Entry 6M1H (electron microscopy, 3.60 A resolution); this record covers chains A and E of the 6 polymer chains in the assembly.

[Chain A]
Molecule: Pituitary adenylate cyclase-activating polypeptide type I receptor
Source organism: Homo sapiens
Sequence (410 residues; each row starts with the number of its first residue; note: 21 numbers in that range are skipped by the numbering (no residue carries them; nothing is unmodelled there)):
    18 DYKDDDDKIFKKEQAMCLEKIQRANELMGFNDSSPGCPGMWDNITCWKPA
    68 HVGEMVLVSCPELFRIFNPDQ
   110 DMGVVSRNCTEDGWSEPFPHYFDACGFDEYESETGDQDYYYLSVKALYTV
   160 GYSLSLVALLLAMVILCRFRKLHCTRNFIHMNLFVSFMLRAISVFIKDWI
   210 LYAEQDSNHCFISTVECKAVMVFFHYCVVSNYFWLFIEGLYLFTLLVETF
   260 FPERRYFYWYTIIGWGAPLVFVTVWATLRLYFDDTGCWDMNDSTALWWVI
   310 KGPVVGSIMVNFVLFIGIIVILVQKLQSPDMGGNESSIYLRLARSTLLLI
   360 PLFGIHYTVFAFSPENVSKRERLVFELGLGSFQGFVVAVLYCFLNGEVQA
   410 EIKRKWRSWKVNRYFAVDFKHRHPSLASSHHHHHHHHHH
Not modelled in the structure: 18-27, 38-52, 137-144, 340-346, 420-448
Disulfides: Cys54-Cys118, Cys77-Cys134, Cys226-Cys296
Reported in the primary citation:
  - conformationally variable residues (helix shift, side-chain flip): Thr355, Tyr400
  - mutagenesis - Y157A, M299A, D301A, W306A, L382A, E385A: decreased signaling with Maxadilan
  - mutagenesis - K206A, D207A: abolished signaling with Maxadilan

[Chain E]
Molecule: Guanine nucleotide-binding protein G(I)/G(S)/G(T) subunit beta-1
Source organism: Homo sapiens
UniProt: P62873 (GBB1_HUMAN); residue numbers follow UniProt; this construct covers 1-340
Sequence (341 residues; each row starts with the number of its first residue; numbering starts at 0):
     0 GMSELDQLRQEAEQLKNQIRDARKACADATLSQITNNIDPVGRIQMRTRR
    50 TLRGHLAKIYAMHWGTDSRLLVSASQDGKLIIWDSYTTNKVHAIPLRSSW
   100 VMTCAYAPSGNYVACGGLDNICSIYNLKTREGNVRVSRELAGHTGYLSCC
   150 RFLDDNQIVTSSGDTTCALWDIETGQQTTTFTGHTGDVMSLSLAPDTRLF
   200 VSGACDASAKLWDVREGMCRQTFTGHESDINAICFFPNGNAFATGSDDAT
   250 CRLFDLRADQELMTYSHDNIICGITSVSFSKSGRLLLAGYDDFNCNVWDA
   300 LKADRAGVLAGHDNRVSCLGVTDDGMAVATGSWDSFLKIWN
Not modelled in the structure: 0-2
Differences from the reference sequence: expression tag (0)

[How chain A and chain E interact]
Pairs across the interface - 5 pairs, chain A then chain E:
  Arg179(A) - Arg52(E)
  Lys180(A) - Asp312(E)
  Arg413(A) - His311(E)
  Arg413(A) - Asp312(E)
  Ser417(A) - Ala309(E)
Other interface residues (no listed pair), chain A (5 interface residues in all): Glu410
Other interface residues (no listed pair), chain E (5 interface residues in all): Phe292
From the paper, about this interface:
  - specific contacts: Lys180(A)-Asp312(E), Arg413(A)-His311(E)

[In short]
Chain A and chain E each contribute 5 residues to their interface. The authors report contacts between
Lys180(A) and Asp312(E) and Arg413(A) and His311(E). The paper reports that Y157A, M299A and D301A of chain A,
among others, reduce signaling with Maxadilan; conformational variability at Thr355(A) and Tyr400(A); 8
substitutions were tested in all.
Chain A is Pituitary adenylate cyclase-activating polypeptide type I receptor and chain E is Guanine
nucleotide-binding protein G(I)/G(S)/G(T) subunit beta-1, both from Homo sapiens; the structure, CryoEM
structure of human PAC1 receptor in complex with maxadilan, was determined by electron microscopy (same
publication as 6M1I).
